Entry 5GIP (X-ray diffraction, 3.13 A resolution); this record covers chains C and E of the 10 polymer chains in the assembly.

== Chain C ==
Molecule: 50S ribosomal protein L7Ae
Source organism: Sulfolobus solfataricus
UniProt: A0A0E3JZF7 (A0A0E3JZF7_SULSF); residues 6-130 here correspond to UniProt positions 3-127 (UniProt number = residue number - 3)
Chain sequence (130 residues; row label = number of the first residue in the row):
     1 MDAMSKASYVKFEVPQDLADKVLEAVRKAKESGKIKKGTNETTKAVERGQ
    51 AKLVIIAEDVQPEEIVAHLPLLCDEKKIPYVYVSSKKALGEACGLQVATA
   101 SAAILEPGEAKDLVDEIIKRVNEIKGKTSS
Not modelled in the structure: 1-6, 129-130
Differences from the reference sequence: initiating methionine (1); expression tag (2-5)

== Chain E ==
Molecule: Fibrillarin-like rRNA/tRNA 2'-O-methyltransferase
Source organism: Sulfolobus solfataricus
Notes: EC 2.1.1.-
UniProt: A0A0E3JUC9 (A0A0E3JUC9_SULSF); residues 3-232 here = UniProt positions 3-232
Chain sequence (232 residues; each row starts with the number of its first residue):
     1 MAEVITVKQTNMENIYECEFNDGSFRLCTRNLVPNFNVYGERLIKYEGVE
    51 YREWNAFRSKLAGAILKGLKTNPIRKGTKVLYLGAASGTTISHVSDIIEL
   101 NGKAYGVEFSPRVVRELLLVAQRRPNIFPLLADARFPQSYKSVVENVDVL
   151 YVDIAQPDQTDIAIYNAKFFLKVNGDMLLVIKARSIDVTKDPKEIYKTEV
   201 EKLENSNFETIQIINLDPYDKDHAIVLSKYKG
Not modelled in the structure: 1-4, 232
Differences from the reference sequence: initiating methionine (1); expression tag (2)
Small-molecule neighbours: S-adenosylhomocysteine (SAH): R58, K60, Y82, G84, A85, A86, T89, T90, V107, E108, F109, S110, V113, A132, D133, A134, R135, D153, I154, A155, Q156

== Interface between chain C and chain E ==
Pairs across the interface (6):
  D74(C) - F136(E)
  E75(C) - R135(E)  salt bridge
  E75(C) - F136(E)
  K76(C) - D158(E)  salt bridge
  K77(C) - R135(E)  hydrogen bond (side chain-backbone)
  K77(C) - Y165(E)

== Overview ==
Chain C and chain E each contribute 4 residues to their interface, with 1 hydrogen bond and 2 salt bridges.
Polar contacts include E75(C)-R135(E), K76(C)-D158(E) and K77(C)-R135(E). Bound to chain E:
S-adenosylhomocysteine.
Chain C is 50S ribosomal protein L7Ae and chain E is Fibrillarin-like rRNA/tRNA 2'-O-methyltransferase, both
from Sulfolobus solfataricus; the structure, Crystal structure of box C/D RNP with 13 nt guide regions and 11
nt substrates, was determined by X-ray diffraction, deposited together with 5GIN and 5GIO.
